7OM1 - chains AAA and A; structure by X-ray diffraction, 1.70 A resolution.

== Chain AAA ==
Name: Poly [ADP-ribose] polymerase tankyrase-2
Source organism: Homo sapiens
Notes: EC 2.4.2.30, 2.4.2.-
Reference sequence: Q9H2K2 (TNKS2_HUMAN); residue numbers follow UniProt; this construct covers 946-1114
Amino-acid sequence (171 residues; row label = number of the first residue in the row):
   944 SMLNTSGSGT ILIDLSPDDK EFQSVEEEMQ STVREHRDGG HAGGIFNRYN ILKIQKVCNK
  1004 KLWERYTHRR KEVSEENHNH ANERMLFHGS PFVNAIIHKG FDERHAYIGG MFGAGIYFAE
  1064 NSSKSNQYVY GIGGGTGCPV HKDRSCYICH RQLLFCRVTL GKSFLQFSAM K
Disordered / not traced: 944-949, 1112-1114
Construct notes: expression tag (944-945)
Ion coordination: Zn2+: Cys1081, His1084, Cys1089, Cys1092
Residues lining bound ligands: 1OI (8-methoxy-4H-thieno[2,3-c]isoquinolin-5-one): Phe1030, His1031, Gly1032, Tyr1050, Tyr1060, Phe1061, Ala1062, Lys1067, Ser1068, Tyr1071, Ile1075
From the paper describing this entry:
  - binding site for 1OI: Gly1032, Ser1068

== Chain A ==
Name: Poly [ADP-ribose] polymerase tankyrase-2
Source organism: Homo sapiens
Notes: EC 2.4.2.30, 2.4.2.-
Reference sequence: Q9H2K2 (TNKS2_HUMAN); residue numbers follow UniProt; this construct covers 1115-1162
Amino-acid sequence (48 residues; numbered 1115 to 1162; the number before each row is that of its first residue):
  1115 MAHSPPGHHS VTGRPSVNGL ALAEYVIYRG EQAYPEYLIT YQIMRPEG
Disordered / not traced: 1130, 1162
From the paper describing this entry:
  - conformationally variable residues (side-chain flip): Glu1138
  - catalytic residues: Glu1138 (citing earlier work)

== Chain AAA / chain A interface ==
Pairs across the interface (151; chain AAA residue first):
  Leu958(AAA) with Tyr1151(A), hydrophobic
  Glu964(AAA) with Tyr1151(A), hydrogen bond
  Val968(AAA) with Tyr1151(A); Ile1153(A), hydrophobic
  Met972(AAA) with Ile1153(A), hydrophobic; Tyr1155(A), hydrophobic
  Arg977(AAA) with Asn1132(A); Leu1134(A); Ala1135(A)
  Arg980(AAA) with Val1131(A)
  Gly986(AAA) with Ile1157(A)
  Ile988(AAA) with Met1158(A); Pro1160(A)
  Phe989(AAA) with Ile1157(A), hydrophobic; Met1158(A)
  Asn990(AAA) with Pro1160(A)
  Arg991(AAA) with Met1158(A), hydrogen bond (backbone-backbone); Glu1161(A), salt bridge
  Tyr992(AAA) with Tyr1155(A), hydrophobic; Gln1156(A); Met1158(A)
  Asn993(AAA) with Tyr1155(A); Gln1156(A), hydrogen bond (backbone-backbone); Met1158(A)
  Ile994(AAA) with Thr1154(A)
  Leu995(AAA) with Thr1154(A), hydrogen bond (backbone-backbone); Gln1156(A)
  Lys996(AAA) with Leu1152(A); Ile1153(A); Thr1154(A), hydrogen bond (backbone-backbone)
  Ile997(AAA) with Leu1152(A)
  Gln998(AAA) with Tyr1151(A); Leu1152(A), hydrogen bond (backbone-backbone)
  Lys999(AAA) with Glu1150(A); Tyr1151(A)
  Val1000(AAA) with Tyr1148(A), hydrogen bond (backbone-side chain); Pro1149(A); Glu1150(A), hydrogen bond (backbone-backbone); Leu1152(A)
  Cys1001(AAA) with Tyr1148(A)
  Asn1002(AAA) with Tyr1148(A), hydrogen bond (backbone-side chain)
  Leu1005(AAA) with Tyr1148(A)
  Trp1006(AAA) with Tyr1148(A); Glu1150(A)
  Arg1008(AAA) with Gly1144(A); Glu1145(A)
  Tyr1009(AAA) with Glu1145(A); Gln1146(A); Ala1147(A); Tyr1148(A)
  Arg1012(AAA) with Arg1143(A); Glu1145(A); Gln1146(A), hydrogen bond
  Val1016(AAA) with His1123(A); Gln1146(A)
  Glu1019(AAA) with His1123(A), salt bridge
  Arg1027(AAA) with Tyr1139(A), hydrogen bond
  Leu1029(AAA) with Tyr1139(A), hydrophobic
  Phe1044(AAA) with Gly1144(A); Ala1147(A), hydrophobic
  Glu1046(AAA) with Met1115(A)
  Ala1049(AAA) with Met1115(A), hydrophobic
  Phe1055(AAA) with Val1125(A), hydrophobic; Gly1127(A); Val1140(A), hydrophobic; Tyr1142(A), hydrogen bond (backbone-side chain)
  Ala1057(AAA) with Met1115(A); Ala1116(A), hydrogen bond (backbone-backbone); Tyr1142(A)
  Gly1058(AAA) with Val1140(A); Ile1141(A); Tyr1142(A)
  Ile1059(AAA) with Tyr1139(A); Val1140(A); Ile1141(A), hydrogen bond (backbone-backbone); Gly1144(A)
  Tyr1060(AAA) with Tyr1139(A); Val1140(A), hydrophobic
  Phe1061(AAA) with Glu1138(A); Tyr1139(A), hydrogen bond (backbone-backbone); Ile1141(A), hydrophobic; Ala1147(A), hydrophobic
  Glu1063(AAA) with Leu1136(A); Ala1137(A), hydrogen bond (backbone-backbone); Tyr1139(A), hydrogen bond
  Asn1064(AAA) with Ala1135(A); Leu1136(A), hydrogen bond (side chain-backbone)
  Lys1067(AAA) with Glu1138(A)
  Asn1069(AAA) with Tyr1155(A), hydrogen bond; Ile1157(A)
  Val1072(AAA) with Tyr1155(A)
  Ser1088(AAA) with Ile1157(A)
  Cys1089(AAA) with Ile1157(A)
  Tyr1090(AAA) with Gln1156(A); Ile1157(A); Met1158(A); Arg1159(A)
  Ile1091(AAA) with Gln1156(A), hydrogen bond (backbone-side chain)
  Cys1092(AAA) with Gln1156(A)
  His1093(AAA) with Tyr1155(A); Gln1156(A)
  Arg1094(AAA) with Ile1153(A); Thr1154(A); Tyr1155(A), hydrogen bond (backbone-backbone); Ile1157(A)
  Gln1095(AAA) with Leu1152(A); Ile1153(A); Thr1154(A), hydrogen bond; Tyr1155(A)
  Leu1096(AAA) with Tyr1151(A); Leu1152(A); Ile1153(A), hydrogen bond (backbone-backbone); Tyr1155(A)
  Leu1097(AAA) with Tyr1151(A); Leu1152(A), hydrophobic
  Phe1098(AAA) with Glu1150(A), hydrogen bond (backbone-backbone); Tyr1151(A), hydrogen bond (backbone-backbone); Ile1153(A), hydrophobic
  Cys1099(AAA) with Tyr1148(A); Pro1149(A), hydrophobic
  Arg1100(AAA) with Ala1147(A); Tyr1148(A), hydrogen bond (backbone-backbone); Glu1150(A), salt bridge
  Val1101(AAA) with Ile1141(A), hydrophobic; Gln1146(A)
  Thr1102(AAA) with Ile1141(A); Gln1146(A), hydrogen bond (backbone-backbone)
  Leu1103(AAA) with His1123(A); Ser1124(A), hydrogen bond (backbone-side chain); Tyr1139(A), hydrophobic
  Gly1104(AAA) with His1123(A)
  Lys1105(AAA) with Gly1121(A); His1122(A); His1123(A), hydrogen bond (backbone-backbone); Ser1124(A)
  Ser1106(AAA) with His1122(A); Ser1124(A), hydrogen bond; Val1125(A); Thr1126(A), hydrogen bond
  Phe1107(AAA) with Pro1119(A), hydrophobic; His1122(A); Ser1124(A), hydrogen bond (backbone-backbone); Val1125(A); Thr1126(A), hydrogen bond (backbone-backbone)
  Leu1108(AAA) with Thr1126(A); Arg1128(A)
  Gln1109(AAA) with Thr1126(A), hydrogen bond (backbone-backbone); Gly1127(A); Arg1128(A), hydrogen bond (backbone-backbone)
  Phe1110(AAA) with Arg1128(A)
  Ser1111(AAA) with Arg1128(A), hydrogen bond (backbone-backbone)
Other interface residues (no listed pair), chain AAA (81 interface residues in all): Leu955, Thr975, Glu978, Gly987, Asn1020, Met1028, Phe1030, Ile1039, Ile1040, Asp1045, Gly1056, Ala1062

== Summary ==
81 residues of chain AAA face 41 of chain A across their interface, with 36 hydrogen bonds and 3 salt bridges.
Among the polar pairs are Arg991(AAA)-Glu1161(A), Glu1019(AAA)-His1123(A) and Arg1100(AAA)-Glu1150(A). Chain
AAA binds compound 1OI. From the paper: the catalytic residue Glu1138(A); a binding site for 1OI at
Gly1032(AAA) and Ser1068(AAA).
Chain AAA is Poly [ADP-ribose] polymerase tankyrase-2 and chain A is Poly [ADP-ribose] polymerase tankyrase-2,
both from Homo sapiens; the structure, Tankyrase 2 in complex with an inhibitor (OUL220), was determined by
X-ray diffraction (same publication as 7OLJ and 7OMC).
